8SAR - chains A and B of the 12 polymer chains in the assembly; structure by electron microscopy, 3.82 A resolution.

# Chain A
Molecule: CH848.10.17 gp120
Source organism: HIV-1 06TG.HT008
UniProtKB: A0A1W6IPB2 (A0A1W6IPB2_9HIV1); the construct lacks a stretch of the UniProt sequence and is renumbered around it, so the offset changes along the chain: 34-139 = UniProt 30-135; 150-185 = UniProt 136-171; 186-309 = UniProt 174-297; 312-321 = UniProt 298-307; 3 more segments
Sequence (463 residues; numbered 31 to 505 plus 3 insertion-coded residues; 15 numbers in that range are skipped by the numbering (no residue carries them; nothing is unmodelled there); the number before each row is that of its first residue; a row labelled like 185a-185b holds insertion residues (185a, then the next letters in order)):
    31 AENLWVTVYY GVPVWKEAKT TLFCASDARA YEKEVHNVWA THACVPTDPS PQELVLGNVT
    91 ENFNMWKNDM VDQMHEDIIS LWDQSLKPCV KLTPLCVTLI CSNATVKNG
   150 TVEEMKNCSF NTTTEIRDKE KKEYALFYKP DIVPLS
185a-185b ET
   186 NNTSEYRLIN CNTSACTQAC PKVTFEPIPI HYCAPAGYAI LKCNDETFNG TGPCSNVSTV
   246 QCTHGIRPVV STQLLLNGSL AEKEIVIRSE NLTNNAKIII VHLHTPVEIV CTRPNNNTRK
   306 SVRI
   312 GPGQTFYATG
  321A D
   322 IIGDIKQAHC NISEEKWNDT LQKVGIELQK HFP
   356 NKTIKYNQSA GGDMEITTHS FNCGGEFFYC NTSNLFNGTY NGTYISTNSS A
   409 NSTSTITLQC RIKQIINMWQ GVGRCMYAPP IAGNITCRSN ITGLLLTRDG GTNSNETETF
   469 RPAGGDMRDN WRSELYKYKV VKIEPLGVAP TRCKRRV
Disordered / not traced: 31, 321A
Differences from the reference sequence: expression tag (31-33); conflict Cys-201 (Val189 in A0A1W6IPB2), Cys-433 (Ala417 in A0A1W6IPB2), Lys-490 (Glu474 in A0A1W6IPB2), Glu-492 (Gln476 in A0A1W6IPB2), Val-496 (Ile480 in A0A1W6IPB2), Arg-500 (Gly484 in A0A1W6IPB2), Cys-501 (Ala485 in A0A1W6IPB2)
Cystine bridges: Cys-54/Cys-74, Cys-119/Cys-205, Cys-126/Cys-196, Cys-131/Cys-157, Cys-201/Cys-433, Cys-218/Cys-247, Cys-228/Cys-239, Cys-296/Cys-331, Cys-378/Cys-445, Cys-385/Cys-418
Covalently attached groups: N-acetylglucosamine (NAG) linked to Asn-138, Asn-156, Asn-442; glycan linked to Asn-301, Asn-332
What the authors report for this chain:
  - post-translational modification sites: Asn-156, Asn-301, Asn-332, Asn-442

# Chain B
Molecule: CH848.10.17 gp41
Source organism: HIV-1 06TG.HT008
Sequence (132 residues; each row starts with the number of its first residue; note: 21 numbers in that range are skipped by the numbering (no residue carries them; nothing is unmodelled there)):
   512 AVGIGAVFLG FLGAAGSTMG AASMTLTVQA RNLLSG
   569 TVWGIKQLQA RVLAVERYLR DQQLLGIWGC SGKLICCTNV PWNSSWSNRN LSEIWDNMTW
   629 LQWDKEISNY TQIIYGLLEE SQNQQEKNEQ DLLALD
Disordered / not traced: 512-519
Cystine bridges: Cys-598/Cys-604

# How chain A and chain B interact
Inter-chain disulfides: Cys-501(A)/Cys-605(B)
Pairs across the interface (87):
  Leu-34(A) / Pro-609(B)
  Leu-34(A) / Trp-610(B)  hydrogen bond (backbone-backbone)
  Trp-35(A) / Asn-607(B)
  Trp-35(A) / Val-608(B)
  Trp-35(A) / Pro-609(B)
  Val-36(A) / Cys-605(B)
  Val-36(A) / Thr-606(B)  hydrogen bond (backbone-backbone)
  Val-36(A) / Val-608(B)  hydrogen bond (backbone-backbone)
  Val-36(A) / Trp-610(B)  hydrophobic
  Val-36(A) / Leu-646(B)  hydrophobic
  Thr-37(A) / Ile-603(B)
  Thr-37(A) / Cys-604(B)
  Thr-37(A) / Cys-605(B)
  Val-38(A) / Trp-596(B)  hydrophobic
  Val-38(A) / Cys-598(B)  hydrophobic
  Val-38(A) / Cys-604(B)  hydrogen bond (backbone-backbone)
  Val-38(A) / Leu-646(B)  hydrophobic
  Tyr-39(A) / Ile-603(B)  hydrophobic
  Tyr-39(A) / Trp-623(B)
  Tyr-39(A) / Trp-628(B)  hydrophobic
  Tyr-40(A) / Leu-537(B)
  Tyr-40(A) / Tyr-586(B)
  Tyr-40(A) / Asp-589(B)
  Tyr-40(A) / Gln-590(B)
  Tyr-40(A) / Leu-593(B)  hydrophobic
  Tyr-40(A) / Lys-601(B)
  Gly-41(A) / Leu-537(B)
  Gly-41(A) / Gln-540(B)
  Gly-41(A) / Ala-541(B)
  Val-42(A) / Gln-540(B)  hydrogen bond (backbone-side chain)
  Val-42(A) / Trp-628(B)  hydrophobic
  Pro-43(A) / Gln-540(B)
  Val-44(A) / Asp-632(B)
  Trp-45(A) / Leu-523(B)
  Trp-45(A) / Ala-526(B)  hydrophobic
  Trp-45(A) / Leu-629(B)
  Lys-46(A) / Asp-632(B)  salt bridge
  Leu-52(A) / Gln-575(B)  hydrogen bond (backbone-side chain)
  Phe-53(A) / Thr-569(B)
  Phe-53(A) / Gln-575(B)
  Cys-54(A) / Trp-571(B)
  Ala-73(A) / Val-570(B)
  Ala-73(A) / Trp-571(B)
  Val-75(A) / Thr-569(B)
  Leu-84(A) / Leu-520(B)
  Leu-84(A) / Gly-524(B)
  Leu-86(A) / Leu-523(B)
  Asn-88(A) / Gly-527(B)
  Val-89(A) / Ala-526(B)
  Asp-107(A) / Trp-571(B)
  Ala-221(A) / Leu-544(B)
  Ala-221(A) / Leu-545(B)  hydrophobic
  Ala-221(A) / Ser-546(B)
  Ala-221(A) / Ala-582(B)
  Gly-222(A) / Leu-544(B)
  Gly-222(A) / Arg-585(B)
  Tyr-223(A) / Phe-522(B)
  Ala-224(A) / Phe-522(B)  hydrophobic
  Ala-224(A) / Leu-523(B)  hydrophobic
  Lys-490(A) / Arg-585(B)
  Ile-491(A) / Phe-522(B)  hydrophobic
  Ile-491(A) / Leu-523(B)  hydrophobic
  Ile-491(A) / Arg-585(B)  hydrogen bond (backbone-side chain)
  Pro-493(A) / Asp-589(B)
  Leu-494(A) / Tyr-643(B)
  Val-496(A) / Trp-610(B)  hydrophobic
  Val-496(A) / Trp-628(B)
  Val-496(A) / Trp-631(B)  hydrogen bond (backbone-side chain)
  Val-496(A) / Ile-642(B)  hydrophobic
  Ala-497(A) / Trp-628(B)  hydrophobic
  Pro-498(A) / Trp-610(B)  hydrophobic
  Pro-498(A) / Ile-622(B)  hydrophobic
  Pro-498(A) / Trp-623(B)
  Pro-498(A) / Trp-631(B)
  Thr-499(A) / Trp-623(B)
  Cys-501(A) / Cys-605(B)  disulfide
  Cys-501(A) / Thr-606(B)
  Lys-502(A) / Cys-605(B)  hydrogen bond (backbone-side chain)
  Lys-502(A) / Thr-606(B)
  Lys-502(A) / Asn-607(B)
  Arg-503(A) / Trp-596(B)  hydrogen bond (side chain-backbone)
  Arg-503(A) / Gly-597(B)
  Arg-503(A) / Cys-604(B)  hydrogen bond
  Arg-503(A) / Cys-605(B)  hydrogen bond (side chain-backbone)
  Arg-503(A) / Thr-606(B)
  Arg-503(A) / Gln-650(B)  hydrogen bond
  Arg-503(A) / Gln-653(B)  hydrogen bond
Also at the interface, not in a pair above, chain A (44 interface residues in all): Asn-33, Thr-51, Cys-74, Gly-87, Thr-244, Val-489
Also at the interface, not in a pair above, chain B (52 interface residues in all): Ala-525, Asn-543, Lys-574, Ala-578, Leu-602, Leu-619, Ile-635

# Summary
Chain A and chain B form an interface of 44 and 52 residues respectively, with 1 disulfide bond, 14 hydrogen
bonds and 1 salt bridge. Polar contacts include Lys-46(A)/Asp-632(B), Val-42(A)/Gln-540(B) and
Leu-52(A)/Gln-575(B). N-acetylglucosamine is covalently linked to Asn-138(A), Asn-156(A) and Asn-442(A). From
the paper: modification sites Asn-156(A), Asn-301(A) and Asn-332(A) among others.
Chain A is CH848.10.17 gp120 and chain B is CH848.10.17 gp41, both from HIV-1 06TG.HT008; the structure,
CryoEM structure of DH270.6-CH848.10.17, was determined by electron microscopy together with 8SAL, 8SAN, 8SAQ,
8SAS, 8SAT, 8SAU and 9 further entries from the same study.
